3H8G - chains F and D of the 6 polymer chains in the assembly; structure by X-ray diffraction, 1.50 A resolution.

# Chain F (and D)
Protein: Cytosol aminopeptidase
Organism: Pseudomonas putida
Notes: EC 3.4.11.1; chain D of this document is another copy of the same molecule, construct and numbering; everything in this record applies to it too
Reference sequence: O86436 (AMPA_PSEPU); residue numbers follow UniProt; this construct covers 1-497
Amino-acid sequence (497 residues; numbered 1 to 497; the number before each row is that of its first residue):
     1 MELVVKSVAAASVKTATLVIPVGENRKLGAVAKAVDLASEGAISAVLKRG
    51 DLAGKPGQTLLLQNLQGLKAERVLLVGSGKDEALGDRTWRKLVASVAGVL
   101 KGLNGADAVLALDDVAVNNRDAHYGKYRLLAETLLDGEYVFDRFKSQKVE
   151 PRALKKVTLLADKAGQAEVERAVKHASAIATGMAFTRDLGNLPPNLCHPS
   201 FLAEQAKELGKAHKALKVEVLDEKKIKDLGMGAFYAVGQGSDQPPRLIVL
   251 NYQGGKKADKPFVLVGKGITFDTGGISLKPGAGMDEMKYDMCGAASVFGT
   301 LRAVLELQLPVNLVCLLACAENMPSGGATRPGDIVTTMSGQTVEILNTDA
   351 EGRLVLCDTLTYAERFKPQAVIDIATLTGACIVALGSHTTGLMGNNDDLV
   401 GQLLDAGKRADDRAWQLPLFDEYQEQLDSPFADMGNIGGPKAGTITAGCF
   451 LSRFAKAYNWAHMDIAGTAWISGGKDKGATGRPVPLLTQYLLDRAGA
Metal / ion sites: K+: L189, G190, L192, K288; Zn2+: K267, D272, D290, E351 (together with bestatin); Mn2+: D272, D349, E351 (together with bestatin)
Residues lining bound ligands:
  - bicarbonate ion (BCT): K267, D349, A350, E351, G352, R353, L377
  - bestatin (BES; 2-(3-amino-2-hydroxy-4-phenyl-butyrylamino)-4-methyl-pentanoic acid): K267, D272, K279, M287, D290, N347, D349, A350, E351, R353, T376, L377, T378, G379, A380, I382, I437, A466, W470
Curated features (UniProtKB/Swiss-Prot):
  - active site: K279, R353
  - binding site (Mn(2+)): K267, D272, D290, D349, E351
What the authors report for this chain:
  - binding site for bestatin: M287, N347, A350, T376, L377, G379, I382, A466, W470
  - specificity-determining residues: K279, G379 (from molecular simulation)
  - specificity-determining residues: M287, I382, A466 (proposed by the authors, not directly observed)

# Chain F / chain D interface
Pairs across the interface - 46 pairs, chain F then chain D:
  R87(F) with E422(D), salt bridge
  A380(F) with V383(D), hydrophobic
  I382(F) with K441(D); A442(D), hydrogen bond (backbone-backbone)
  V383(F) with A380(D), hydrophobic; V383(D), hydrophobic; A442(D), hydrogen bond (backbone-backbone); G443(D), hydrogen bond (backbone-backbone)
  A384(F) with A384(D), hydrophobic; I445(D)
  L385(F) with P418(D); Y423(D), hydrogen bond (backbone-side chain); A442(D)
  G386(F) with K441(D); A442(D)
  H388(F) with E422(D); Y423(D)
  T389(F) with F420(D); Y423(D), hydrogen bond
  R413(F) with F420(D); E422(D), salt bridge
  W415(F) with Q416(D), hydrogen bond (side chain-backbone); L417(D); P418(D); F420(D), hydrophobic
  Q416(F) with W415(D), hydrogen bond (backbone-side chain)
  L417(F) with W415(D)
  P418(F) with L385(D); W415(D)
  F420(F) with T389(D); R413(D); W415(D), hydrophobic
  E422(F) with R87(D), salt bridge; H388(D), hydrogen bond (backbone-side chain); R413(D), salt bridge
  Y423(F) with L385(D), hydrogen bond (side chain-backbone); H388(D); T389(D), hydrogen bond
  K441(F) with I382(D); S387(D), hydrogen bond
  A442(F) with I382(D), hydrogen bond (backbone-backbone); V383(D), hydrogen bond (backbone-backbone); L385(D); G386(D)
  G443(F) with V383(D), hydrogen bond (backbone-backbone)
  I445(F) with A384(D)
Also at the interface, not in a pair above, chain F (23 interface residues in all): S387, P440
Also at the interface, not in a pair above, chain D (23 interface residues in all): P440

# In short
The chain F/chain D interface involves 23 residues from each chain, with 14 hydrogen bonds and 4 salt bridges.
Polar contacts include R87(F)-E422(D), R413(F)-E422(D) and L385(F)-Y423(D). Ligands of chain F: bicarbonate
ion and bestatin. The paper reports a binding site for bestatin at M287(F), N347(F) and A350(F) among others;
specificity determinants K279(F), G379(F) and M287(F) among others.
Chain F and chain D are both Cytosol aminopeptidase (Pseudomonas putida); the structure, Bestatin complex
structure of leucine aminopeptidase from Pseudomonas putida, was determined by X-ray diffraction, deposited
together with 3H8E and 3H8F.
